Entry 4QVM (X-ray diffraction, 2.80 A resolution); this record covers chains T and U of the 28 polymer chains in the assembly.

# Chain T
Protein: Probable proteasome subunit alpha type-7
Organism: Saccharomyces cerevisiae
Notes: EC 3.4.25.1
Reference sequence: P21242 (PSA7_YEAST); residues -3 to 284 here correspond to UniProt positions 1-288 (UniProt number = residue number + 4)
Chain sequence (288 residues; each row starts with the number of its first residue; numbers below 1 keep their minus sign (Met-3 is residue -3)):
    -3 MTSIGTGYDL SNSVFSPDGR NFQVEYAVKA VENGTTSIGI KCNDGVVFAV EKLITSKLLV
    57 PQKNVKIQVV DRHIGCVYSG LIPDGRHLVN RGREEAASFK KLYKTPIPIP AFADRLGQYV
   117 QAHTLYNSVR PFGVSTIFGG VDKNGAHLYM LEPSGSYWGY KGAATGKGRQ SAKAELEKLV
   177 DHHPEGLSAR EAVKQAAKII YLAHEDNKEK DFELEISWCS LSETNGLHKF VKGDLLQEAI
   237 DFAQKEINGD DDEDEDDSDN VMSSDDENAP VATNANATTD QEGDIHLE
Not modelled in the structure: -3 to 1, 245-284
Swiss-Prot annotation at these positions:
  - modified residue: Thr-2 (N-acetylthreonine)

# Chain U
Protein: Proteasome subunit alpha type-1
Organism: Saccharomyces cerevisiae
Notes: EC 3.4.25.1
Reference sequence: P21243 (PSA1_YEAST); residues -8 to 243 here correspond to UniProt positions 1-252 (UniProt number = residue number + 9)
Chain sequence (252 residues; numbered -8 to 243; the number before each row is that of its first residue; numbers below 1 keep their minus sign (Met-8 is residue -8)):
    -8 MSGAAAASAA GYDRHITIFS PEGRLYQVEY AFKATNQTNI NSLAVRGKDC TVVISQKKVP
    52 DKLLDPTTVS YIFCISRTIG MVVNGPIPDA RNAALRAKAE AAEFRYKYGY DMPCDVLAKR
   112 MANLSQIYTQ RAYMRPLGVI LTFVSVDEEL GPSIYKTDPA GYYVGYKATA TGPKQQEITT
   172 NLENHFKKSK IDHINEESWE KVVEFAITHM IDALGTEFSK NDLEVGVATK DKFFTLSAEN
   232 IEERLVAIAE QD
Not modelled in the structure: -8 to 1, 243

# Chain T / chain U interface
Residue-residue contacts (66):
  Thr2(T) - His6(U)
  Gly3(T) - His6(U)
  Tyr4(T) - Arg5(U)
  Tyr4(T) - His6(U)
  Tyr4(T) - Tyr21(U)
  Ser9(T) - Arg126(U)
  Val10(T) - His6(U)
  Val10(T) - Gln18(U)
  Phe11(T) - Gln18(U)  hydrogen bond (backbone-side chain)
  Phe11(T) - Tyr21(U)
  Phe11(T) - Ala22(U)  hydrophobic
  Phe11(T) - Ala25(U)  hydrophobic
  Phe11(T) - Arg126(U)
  Phe11(T) - Pro127(U)
  Phe11(T) - Gly129(U)
  Ser12(T) - Tyr21(U)
  Pro13(T) - Tyr21(U)  hydrophobic
  Pro13(T) - Lys24(U)  hydrogen bond (backbone-side chain)
  Asp14(T) - Lys24(U)
  Gly15(T) - Tyr21(U)
  Gly15(T) - Ala25(U)
  Lys37(T) - Asp56(U)  salt bridge
  Asp110(T) - Arg82(U)
  Gln114(T) - Arg82(U)  hydrogen bond (side chain-backbone)
  Gln114(T) - Asn83(U)
  Gln114(T) - Leu86(U)
  Gln117(T) - Pro79(U)
  Gln117(T) - Asp80(U)
  Gln117(T) - Asn83(U)  hydrogen bond
  Gln117(T) - Arg126(U)
  Thr120(T) - Arg126(U)  hydrogen bond (backbone-side chain)
  Leu121(T) - Tyr124(U)
  Leu121(T) - Arg126(U)
  Leu121(T) - Leu128(U)  hydrophobic
  Tyr122(T) - Tyr124(U)
  Tyr122(T) - Met125(U)  hydrophobic
  Ser150(T) - Pro79(U)
  Gly151(T) - Pro79(U)
  Ser152(T) - Ile78(U)
  Ser152(T) - Pro79(U)
  Tyr153(T) - Arg82(U)  hydrogen bond (backbone-side chain)
  Trp154(T) - Leu55(U)  hydrophobic
  Trp154(T) - Thr59(U)
  Trp154(T) - Val60(U)  hydrophobic
  Trp154(T) - Ser61(U)
  Trp154(T) - Tyr62(U)
  Trp154(T) - Ile78(U)  hydrophobic
  Trp154(T) - Arg82(U)
  Gly155(T) - Leu55(U)
  Gly155(T) - Asp56(U)  hydrogen bond (backbone-backbone)
  Gly155(T) - Thr59(U)  hydrogen bond (backbone-side chain)
  Tyr156(T) - Leu54(U)
  Tyr156(T) - Leu55(U)
  Tyr156(T) - Asp56(U)
  Lys157(T) - Lys53(U)
  Lys157(T) - Leu54(U)  hydrogen bond (backbone-backbone)
  Lys157(T) - Leu55(U)
  Lys157(T) - Asp56(U)
  Gly158(T) - Leu54(U)  hydrogen bond (backbone-backbone)
  Lys169(T) - Asp52(U)
  Lys169(T) - Leu54(U)
  Leu172(T) - Leu54(U)  hydrophobic
  Glu173(T) - Asp52(U)
  Glu173(T) - Lys53(U)  salt bridge
  Glu173(T) - Leu54(U)
  Asp177(T) - Lys53(U)  salt bridge
Other interface residues (no listed pair), chain T (32 interface residues in all): Tyr145, Val176
Other interface residues (no listed pair), chain U (29 interface residues in all): Pro57

# Overview
32 residues of chain T and 29 residues of chain U are in contact; the contacts include 10 hydrogen bonds and 3
salt bridges. Among the polar pairs are Lys37(T)-Asp56(U), Glu173(T)-Lys53(U) and Asp177(T)-Lys53(U).
Chain T is Probable proteasome subunit alpha type-7 and chain U is Proteasome subunit alpha type-1, both from
Saccharomyces cerevisiae; the structure, yCP beta5-M45A mutant in complex with bortezomib, was determined by
X-ray diffraction, deposited together with 4QUX, 4QUY, 4QV0, 4QV1, 4QV3, 4QV4 and 42 further entries.
